1YN7 - chains A and C of the 3 polymer chains in the assembly; structure by X-ray diffraction, 2.20 A resolution.

Chain A:
Name: H-2 class I histocompatibility antigen, D-B alpha chain
From: Mus musculus
Reference sequence: P01899 (HA11_MOUSE); residues 2-274 here correspond to UniProt positions 26-298 (UniProt number = residue number + 24)
Amino-acid sequence (273 residues; row label = number of the first residue in the row):
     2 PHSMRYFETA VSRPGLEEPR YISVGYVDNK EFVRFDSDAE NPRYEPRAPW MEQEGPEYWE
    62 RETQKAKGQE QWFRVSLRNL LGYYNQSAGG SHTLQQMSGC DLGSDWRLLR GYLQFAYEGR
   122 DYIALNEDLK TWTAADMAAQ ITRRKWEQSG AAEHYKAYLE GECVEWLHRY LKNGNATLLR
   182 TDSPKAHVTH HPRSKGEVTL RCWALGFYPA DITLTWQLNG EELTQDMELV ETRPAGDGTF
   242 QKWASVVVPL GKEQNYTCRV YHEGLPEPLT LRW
Cystine bridges: Cys101-Cys164, Cys203-Cys259

Chain C:
Name: 10-mer peptide from RNA-directed RNA polymerase subunit P2
Notes: EC 2.7.7.48
Reference sequence: P13175 (RRP2_IAZI1); residues 1-10 here correspond to UniProt positions 224-233 (UniProt number = residue number + 223)
Amino-acid sequence (10 residues; row label = number of the first residue in the row):
     1 SSLENFAAYV
Sequence notes: engineered mutation Ala7 (Arg230 in P13175)

How chain A and chain C interact:
Pairs across the interface - 49 pairs, chain A then chain C:
  Tyr7(A) - Ser1(C)  hydrogen bond (side chain-backbone)
  Tyr7(A) - Ser2(C)  hydrogen bond (side chain-backbone)
  Tyr45(A) - Ser2(C)
  Glu63(A) - Ser1(C)  hydrogen bond
  Glu63(A) - Ser2(C)  hydrogen bond
  Lys66(A) - Ser1(C)  hydrogen bond
  Lys66(A) - Ser2(C)  hydrogen bond (side chain-backbone)
  Lys66(A) - Glu4(C)
  Gln70(A) - Leu3(C)  hydrogen bond (side chain-backbone)
  Gln70(A) - Glu4(C)
  Gln70(A) - Asn5(C)  hydrogen bond (side chain-backbone)
  Trp73(A) - Asn5(C)
  Trp73(A) - Phe6(C)  hydrogen bond (side chain-backbone)
  Trp73(A) - Ala8(C)  hydrogen bond (side chain-backbone)
  Trp73(A) - Tyr9(C)
  Trp73(A) - Val10(C)  hydrophobic
  Val76(A) - Tyr9(C)  hydrophobic
  Ser77(A) - Tyr9(C)
  Ser77(A) - Val10(C)  hydrogen bond (side chain-backbone)
  Asn80(A) - Tyr9(C)
  Asn80(A) - Val10(C)  hydrogen bond (side chain-backbone)
  Leu81(A) - Val10(C)  hydrophobic
  Tyr84(A) - Val10(C)  hydrogen bond (side chain-backbone)
  Gln97(A) - Leu3(C)
  Gln97(A) - Asn5(C)  hydrogen bond
  Ser99(A) - Leu3(C)
  Tyr123(A) - Val10(C)  hydrophobic
  Thr143(A) - Val10(C)  hydrogen bond (side chain-backbone)
  Lys146(A) - Tyr9(C)  hydrogen bond (side chain-backbone)
  Lys146(A) - Val10(C)  hydrogen bond (side chain-backbone)
  Trp147(A) - Ala8(C)
  Trp147(A) - Tyr9(C)  hydrogen bond (side chain-backbone)
  Trp147(A) - Val10(C)  hydrophobic
  Ser150(A) - Phe6(C)
  Ser150(A) - Ala8(C)
  Ala152(A) - Phe6(C)  hydrophobic
  His155(A) - Glu4(C)  hydrogen bond (side chain-backbone)
  His155(A) - Asn5(C)
  His155(A) - Phe6(C)
  Tyr156(A) - Leu3(C)  hydrophobic
  Tyr156(A) - Asn5(C)
  Tyr156(A) - Phe6(C)  hydrogen bond (side chain-backbone)
  Tyr159(A) - Ser1(C)  hydrogen bond (side chain-backbone)
  Tyr159(A) - Ser2(C)
  Tyr159(A) - Leu3(C)  hydrophobic
  Glu163(A) - Ser1(C)  hydrogen bond
  Glu163(A) - Ser2(C)
  Trp167(A) - Ser1(C)
  Tyr171(A) - Ser1(C)  hydrogen bond (side chain-backbone)
Other interface residues (no listed pair), chain A (31 interface residues in all): Met5, Tyr59, Gln72, Phe74, Phe116, Gly151
Other interface residues (no listed pair), chain C (10 interface residues in all): Ala7

Overview:
31 residues of chain A face 10 of chain C across their interface, with 23 hydrogen bonds. Polar pairs include
Tyr7(A)-Ser1(C), Tyr7(A)-Ser2(C) and Glu63(A)-Ser1(C).
Here chain A is H-2 class I histocompatibility antigen, D-B alpha chain (Mus musculus) and chain C is a 10-mer
peptide from RNA-directed RNA polymerase subunit P2. Entry 1YN7 (Crystal structure of a mouse MHC class I
protein, H2-Db, in complex with a mutated peptide ...) was determined by X-ray diffraction (same publication
as 1YN6).
